PDB entry 9FMW | electron microscopy, 3.60 A resolution | chains B and C of the 5 polymer chains in the assembly

# Chain B (and C)
Name: Spike glycoprotein, Fibritin
Source organism: Severe acute respiratory syndrome coronavirus 2
Notes: chain C of this document is another copy of the same molecule, construct and numbering; everything in this record applies to it too
UniProt: chimeric construct of P0DTC2, P10104: residues 1-1204 from P0DTC2 (SPIKE_SARS2) positions 1-1204 (same numbers); residues 1208-1234 from P10104 positions 458-484 (UniProt number = residue number - 750)
Amino-acid sequence (1277 residues; each row starts with the number of its first residue):
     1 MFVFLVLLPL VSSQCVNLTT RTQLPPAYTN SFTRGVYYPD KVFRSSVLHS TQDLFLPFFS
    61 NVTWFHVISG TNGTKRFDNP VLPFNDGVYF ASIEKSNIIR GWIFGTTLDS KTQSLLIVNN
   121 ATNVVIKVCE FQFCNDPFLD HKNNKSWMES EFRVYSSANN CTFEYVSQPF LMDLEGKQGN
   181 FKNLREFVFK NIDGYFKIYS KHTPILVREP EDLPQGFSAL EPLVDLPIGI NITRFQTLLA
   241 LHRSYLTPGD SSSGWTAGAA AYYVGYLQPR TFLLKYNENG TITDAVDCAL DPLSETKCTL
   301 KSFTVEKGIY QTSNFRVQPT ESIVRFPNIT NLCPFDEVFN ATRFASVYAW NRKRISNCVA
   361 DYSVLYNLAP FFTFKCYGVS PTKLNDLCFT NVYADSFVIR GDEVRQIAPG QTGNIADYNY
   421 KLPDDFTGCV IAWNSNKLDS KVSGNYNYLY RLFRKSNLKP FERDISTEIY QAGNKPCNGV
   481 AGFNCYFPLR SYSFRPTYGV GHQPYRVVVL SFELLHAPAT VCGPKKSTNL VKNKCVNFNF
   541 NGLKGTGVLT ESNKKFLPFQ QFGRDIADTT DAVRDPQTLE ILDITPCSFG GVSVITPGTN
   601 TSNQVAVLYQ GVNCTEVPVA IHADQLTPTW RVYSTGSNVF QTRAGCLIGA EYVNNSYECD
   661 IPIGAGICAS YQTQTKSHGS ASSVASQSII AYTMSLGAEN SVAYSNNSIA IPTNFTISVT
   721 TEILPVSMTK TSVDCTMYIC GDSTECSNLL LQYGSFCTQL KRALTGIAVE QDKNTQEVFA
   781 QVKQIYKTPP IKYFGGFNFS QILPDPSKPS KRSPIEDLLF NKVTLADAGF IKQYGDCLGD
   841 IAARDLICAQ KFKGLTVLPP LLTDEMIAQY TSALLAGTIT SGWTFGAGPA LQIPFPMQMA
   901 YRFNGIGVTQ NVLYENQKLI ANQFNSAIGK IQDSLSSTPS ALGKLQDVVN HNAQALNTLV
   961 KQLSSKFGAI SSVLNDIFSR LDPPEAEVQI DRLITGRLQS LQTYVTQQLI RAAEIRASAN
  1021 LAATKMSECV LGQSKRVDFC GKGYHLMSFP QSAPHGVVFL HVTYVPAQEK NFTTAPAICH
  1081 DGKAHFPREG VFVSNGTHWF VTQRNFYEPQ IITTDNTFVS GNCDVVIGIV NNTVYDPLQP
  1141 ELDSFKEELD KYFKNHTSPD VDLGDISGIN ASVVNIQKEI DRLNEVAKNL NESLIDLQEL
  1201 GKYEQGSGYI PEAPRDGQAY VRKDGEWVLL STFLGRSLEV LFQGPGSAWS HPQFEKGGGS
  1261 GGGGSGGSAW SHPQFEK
Disordered / not traced: 1-16, 67-77, 141-150, 174-180, 240-260, 369-373, 412, 497-502, 675-684, 834-843, 1145-1277 (chain C: 1-16, 67-77, 141-150, 174-180, 240-260, 497-500, 675-684, 834-843, 1145-1277)
Construct notes: variant Val-67 (Ala in P0DTC2), Ile-93 (Thr95 in P0DTC2), Asp-140 (Gly142 in P0DTC2), Leu-206 (Asn211 in P0DTC2), Val-207 (Leu212 in P0DTC2), Arg-208 (Val213 in P0DTC2), Glu-209 (Arg214 in P0DTC2), Asp-336 (Gly339 in P0DTC2), Leu-368 (Ser371 in P0DTC2), Pro-370 (Ser373 in P0DTC2), Phe-372 (Ser375 in P0DTC2), Asn-414 (Lys417 in P0DTC2), Lys-437 (Asn440 in P0DTC2), Ser-443 (Gly446 in P0DTC2), Asn-474 (Ser477 in P0DTC2), Lys-475 (Thr478 in P0DTC2), Ala-481 (Glu484 in P0DTC2), Arg-490 (Gln493 in P0DTC2), Ser-493 (Gly496 in P0DTC2), Arg-495 (Gln498 in P0DTC2), Tyr-498 (Asn501 in P0DTC2), His-502 (Tyr505 in P0DTC2), Lys-544 (Thr547 in P0DTC2), Gly-611 (Asp614 in P0DTC2), Tyr-652 (His655 in P0DTC2), Lys-676 (Asn679 in P0DTC2), His-678 (Pro681 in P0DTC2), Lys-761 (Asn764 in P0DTC2), Tyr-793 (Asp796 in P0DTC2), Lys-853 (Asn856 in P0DTC2), His-951 (Gln954 in P0DTC2), Lys-966 (Asn969 in P0DTC2), Phe-978 (Leu981 in P0DTC2); insertion (210-211); engineered mutation Gly-679 (Arg682 in P0DTC2), Ser-680 (Arg683 in P0DTC2), Ser-682 (Arg685 in P0DTC2), Pro-889 (Ala892 in P0DTC2), Pro-896 (Ala899 in P0DTC2), Pro-939 (Ala942 in P0DTC2), Pro-983 (Lys986 in P0DTC2), Pro-984 (Val987 in P0DTC2), Leu-1229 (Phe479 in P10104); conflict Pro-814 (Phe817 in P0DTC2); linker (1205-1207); expression tag (1235-1277)
Cystine bridges: Cys-288/Cys-298, Cys-376/Cys-429, Cys-477/Cys-485, Cys-535/Cys-587, Cys-614/Cys-646, Cys-659/Cys-668, Cys-735/Cys-757, Cys-740/Cys-746, Cys-1029/Cys-1040, Cys-1079/Cys-1123
Swiss-Prot annotation at these positions:
  - glycosylation (N-linked (GlcNAc...) asparagine): Asn-17 (complex), Asn-61 (hybrid), Asn-331 (complex), Asn-603 (hybrid)

# How chain B and chain C interact
Contacting residue pairs (190):
  Tyr-38(B) / Leu-557(C)  hydrophobic
  Tyr-38(B) / Phe-559(C)  hydrophobic
  Asp-40(B) / Phe-559(C)
  Lys-41(B) / Phe-559(C)
  Lys-41(B) / Gln-560(C)
  Lys-41(B) / Gln-561(C)  hydrogen bond (backbone-backbone)
  Lys-41(B) / Phe-562(C)  hydrogen bond (backbone-backbone)
  Val-42(B) / Gln-560(C)  hydrogen bond (backbone-side chain)
  Val-42(B) / Phe-562(C)
  Val-42(B) / Arg-564(C)
  Phe-43(B) / Lys-554(C)
  Phe-43(B) / Lys-555(C)
  Phe-43(B) / Phe-556(C)  hydrophobic
  Phe-43(B) / Gln-560(C)
  Phe-43(B) / Phe-562(C)  hydrogen bond (backbone-backbone)
  Phe-43(B) / Gly-563(C)
  Phe-43(B) / Arg-564(C)  hydrogen bond (backbone-backbone)
  Arg-44(B) / Arg-564(C)
  Val-47(B) / Asp-565(C)
  Tyr-195(B) / Thr-390(C)
  Tyr-195(B) / Asn-391(C)  hydrogen bond
  Glu-221(B) / Phe-559(C)
  Pro-222(B) / Phe-559(C)  hydrophobic
  Pro-227(B) / Arg-354(C)  hydrogen bond (backbone-side chain)
  Ile-228(B) / Arg-354(C)  hydrogen bond (backbone-side chain)
  Gly-229(B) / Arg-352(C)  hydrogen bond (backbone-side chain)
  Gly-229(B) / Arg-354(C)
  Asn-279(B) / Lys-555(C)
  Tyr-366(B) / Thr-412(C)  hydrogen bond (side chain-backbone)
  Tyr-366(B) / Gly-413(C)  hydrogen bond (side chain-backbone)
  Tyr-366(B) / Tyr-418(C)
  Asn-367(B) / Phe-453(C)
  Asn-367(B) / Tyr-486(C)
  Pro-381(B) / Thr-412(C)
  Thr-382(B) / Thr-412(C)
  Lys-437(B) / Arg-495(C)  hydrogen bond (side chain-backbone)
  Lys-437(B) / Pro-496(C)  hydrogen bond (side chain-backbone)
  Lys-437(B) / His-502(C)
  Ser-732(B) / Gln-311(C)
  Asp-734(B) / Asn-314(C)  hydrogen bond
  Asp-734(B) / Arg-316(C)  salt bridge
  Thr-736(B) / Arg-316(C)
  Met-737(B) / Arg-316(C)
  Met-737(B) / Phe-589(C)  hydrophobic
  Asp-742(B) / Gly-545(C)
  Gln-752(B) / Ser-965(C)
  Gln-752(B) / Lys-966(C)  hydrogen bond (backbone-backbone)
  Gln-752(B) / Phe-967(C)  hydrogen bond (backbone-backbone)
  Gln-752(B) / Gly-968(C)
  Tyr-753(B) / Gln-962(C)
  Tyr-753(B) / Ser-965(C)  hydrogen bond (backbone-side chain)
  Tyr-753(B) / Phe-967(C)  hydrophobic
  Gly-754(B) / Ser-965(C)
  Ser-755(B) / Gln-962(C)
  Phe-756(B) / Gln-962(C)
  Gln-759(B) / Thr-958(C)
  Gln-759(B) / Thr-1003(C)
  Gln-759(B) / Gln-1007(C)  hydrogen bond
  Lys-761(B) / Asn-314(C)  hydrogen bond
  Arg-762(B) / Gln-954(C)
  Arg-762(B) / Thr-958(C)  hydrogen bond
  Gln-781(B) / Lys-1042(C)
  Gln-784(B) / Ala-698(C)
  Gln-784(B) / Asn-700(C)  hydrogen bond
  Ile-785(B) / Leu-696(C)
  Ile-785(B) / Gly-697(C)
  Ile-785(B) / Ala-698(C)  hydrogen bond (backbone-backbone)
  Ile-785(B) / Glu-699(C)
  Ile-785(B) / Asn-700(C)  hydrogen bond (backbone-backbone)
  Tyr-786(B) / Asn-700(C)
  Tyr-786(B) / Val-702(C)  hydrophobic
  Lys-787(B) / Glu-699(C)  salt bridge
  Lys-787(B) / Asn-700(C)  hydrogen bond (backbone-backbone)
  Pro-789(B) / Tyr-704(C)  hydrophobic
  Tyr-793(B) / Tyr-704(C)
  Phe-794(B) / Tyr-704(C)
  Gly-829(B) / Arg-643(C)
  Ile-831(B) / Gly-611(C)
  Ile-831(B) / Val-612(C)
  Ile-831(B) / Asn-613(C)
  Ile-831(B) / Gln-641(C)
  Ile-831(B) / Thr-642(C)
  Ile-831(B) / Arg-643(C)
  Ile-831(B) / Gly-645(C)
  Lys-832(B) / Asn-613(C)
  Gln-833(B) / Thr-585(C)
  Arg-844(B) / Asn-553(C)
  Arg-844(B) / Lys-554(C)
  Arg-844(B) / Asp-565(C)
  Asp-845(B) / Asp-565(C)  hydrogen bond (backbone-side chain)
  Leu-846(B) / Ile-566(C)
  Ala-849(B) / Ile-566(C)  hydrophobic
  Gln-850(B) / Ile-566(C)
  Lys-851(B) / Phe-589(C)
  Lys-851(B) / Gly-611(C)  hydrogen bond (side chain-backbone)
  Phe-852(B) / Thr-585(C)
  Phe-852(B) / Pro-586(C)
  Phe-852(B) / Phe-589(C)  hydrophobic
  Lys-853(B) / Asp-568(C)  salt bridge
  Lys-853(B) / Thr-569(C)
  Pro-859(B) / Ala-644(C)  hydrophobic
  Pro-860(B) / Gly-664(C)
  Pro-860(B) / Ala-665(C)  hydrogen bond (backbone-backbone)
  Leu-861(B) / Pro-662(C)  hydrophobic
  Leu-861(B) / Ala-665(C)
  Leu-861(B) / Gly-666(C)  hydrogen bond (backbone-backbone)
  Leu-861(B) / Cys-668(C)  hydrophobic
  Leu-862(B) / Met-694(C)  hydrophobic
  Thr-863(B) / Arg-643(C)
  Thr-863(B) / Ala-665(C)
  Met-866(B) / Gly-666(C)
  Met-866(B) / Thr-693(C)
  Met-866(B) / Met-694(C)  hydrophobic
  Met-866(B) / Leu-696(C)
  Gln-869(B) / Leu-696(C)
  Tyr-870(B) / Leu-696(C)
  Thr-880(B) / Val-702(C)
  Trp-883(B) / Tyr-1044(C)
  Gly-886(B) / Asp-1038(C)
  Gly-886(B) / Lys-1042(C)
  Ala-887(B) / Gly-1043(C)
  Ala-887(B) / Tyr-1044(C)  hydrophobic
  Pro-889(B) / Pro-1066(C)
  Pro-889(B) / Glu-1069(C)
  Ala-890(B) / Val-702(C)  hydrophobic
  Leu-891(B) / Ala-710(C)
  Leu-891(B) / Pro-712(C)
  Leu-891(B) / Glu-1069(C)
  Gln-892(B) / Val-702(C)
  Gln-892(B) / Ala-703(C)
  Gln-892(B) / Ser-708(C)
  Gln-892(B) / Ile-709(C)
  Gln-892(B) / Ala-710(C)  hydrogen bond (backbone-backbone)
  Gln-892(B) / Asn-1071(C)  hydrogen bond
  Ile-893(B) / Tyr-704(C)
  Ile-893(B) / Ser-708(C)
  Pro-894(B) / Asn-706(C)
  Pro-894(B) / Asn-707(C)
  Pro-894(B) / Ser-708(C)
  Pro-894(B) / Thr-1074(C)
  Phe-895(B) / Tyr-704(C)  hydrogen bond (backbone-side chain)
  Met-897(B) / Thr-1074(C)
  Met-897(B) / Ala-1075(C)
  Met-897(B) / Pro-1076(C)
  Met-897(B) / Val-1091(C)  hydrophobic
  Tyr-901(B) / Ile-709(C)
  Tyr-901(B) / Val-1091(C)
  Tyr-901(B) / Arg-1104(C)
  Asn-904(B) / Arg-1104(C)  hydrogen bond
  Gln-910(B) / Pro-1087(C)  hydrogen bond (side chain-backbone)
  Gln-910(B) / Arg-1104(C)
  Asn-911(B) / Phe-1086(C)
  Asn-911(B) / Phe-1118(C)
  Asn-911(B) / Ser-1120(C)  hydrogen bond
  Tyr-914(B) / Pro-1076(C)  hydrophobic
  Tyr-914(B) / Phe-1086(C)  hydrophobic
  Tyr-914(B) / Val-1125(C)
  Glu-915(B) / Ser-1120(C)  hydrogen bond
  Glu-915(B) / Val-1125(C)
  Ser-964(B) / Asp-568(C)
  Asn-975(B) / Lys-544(C)
  Phe-978(B) / Lys-383(C)  hydrogen bond (backbone-side chain)
  Ser-979(B) / Lys-383(C)
  Ser-979(B) / Leu-387(C)
  Ser-979(B) / Lys-544(C)  hydrogen bond
  Arg-980(B) / Gly-378(C)
  Arg-980(B) / Val-379(C)
  Arg-980(B) / Ser-380(C)
  Arg-980(B) / Leu-514(C)
  Leu-981(B) / Lys-383(C)  hydrogen bond (backbone-side chain)
  Asp-982(B) / Ser-380(C)  hydrogen bond
  Asp-991(B) / Phe-967(C)
  Asp-991(B) / Arg-992(C)  salt bridge
  Gln-999(B) / Gln-999(C)
  Gln-1002(B) / Thr-1003(C)
  Thr-1006(B) / Thr-1006(C)
  Leu-1009(B) / Ile-1010(C)  hydrophobic
  Arg-1016(B) / Glu-1014(C)
  Thr-1024(B) / Arg-1036(C)
  Ser-1027(B) / Val-1037(C)
  Ser-1027(B) / Asp-1038(C)
  Glu-1028(B) / Arg-1036(C)  salt bridge
  Glu-1028(B) / Val-1037(C)
  Leu-1031(B) / Val-1037(C)  hydrophobic
  Leu-1031(B) / Asp-1038(C)
  Gly-1032(B) / Val-1037(C)
  Arg-1036(B) / Arg-1036(C)
  Glu-1108(B) / Ser-1120(C)
  Leu-1138(B) / Leu-1138(C)  hydrophobic
  Glu-1141(B) / Leu-1142(C)
Interface residues without a listed pair, chain B (117 interface residues in all): Ser-45, Gly-280, Leu-332, Val-364, Phe-374, Asn-434, Pro-496, Thr-765, Lys-783, Ile-847, Leu-858, Thr-884, Gly-888, Thr-909, Gln-917, Val-960, Ile-1010
Interface residues without a listed pair, chain C (121 interface residues in all): Leu-452, Ala-472, Asn-474, Thr-546, Ala-567, Gln-610, Cys-659, Ile-663, Ile-667, Ser-701, Ser-705, Phe-1039, Val-1065, Gly-1121, Val-1126, Ile-1127

# In short
Chain B and chain C form an interface of 117 and 121 residues respectively, with 39 hydrogen bonds and 5 salt
bridges. Polar pairs include Asp-734(B)/Arg-316(C), Lys-787(B)/Glu-699(C) and Lys-853(B)/Asp-568(C).
Both chains are Spike glycoprotein, Fibritin (Severe acute respiratory syndrome coronavirus 2). Entry 9FMW
(Omicron BA.1 Spike protein with neutralizing NTD specific mAb K501SP6) was determined by electron microscopy.
